6U3P - chain B; structure by X-ray diffraction, 3.00 A resolution.

Chain B:
Molecule: Acetylcholinesterase
Organism: Homo sapiens
Notes: EC 3.1.1.7
Reference sequence: P22303 (ACES_HUMAN); residues 1-547 here correspond to UniProt positions 32-578 (UniProt number = residue number + 31)
Sequence (550 residues; each row starts with the number of its first residue; numbers below 1 keep their minus sign (Gly-2 is residue -2)):
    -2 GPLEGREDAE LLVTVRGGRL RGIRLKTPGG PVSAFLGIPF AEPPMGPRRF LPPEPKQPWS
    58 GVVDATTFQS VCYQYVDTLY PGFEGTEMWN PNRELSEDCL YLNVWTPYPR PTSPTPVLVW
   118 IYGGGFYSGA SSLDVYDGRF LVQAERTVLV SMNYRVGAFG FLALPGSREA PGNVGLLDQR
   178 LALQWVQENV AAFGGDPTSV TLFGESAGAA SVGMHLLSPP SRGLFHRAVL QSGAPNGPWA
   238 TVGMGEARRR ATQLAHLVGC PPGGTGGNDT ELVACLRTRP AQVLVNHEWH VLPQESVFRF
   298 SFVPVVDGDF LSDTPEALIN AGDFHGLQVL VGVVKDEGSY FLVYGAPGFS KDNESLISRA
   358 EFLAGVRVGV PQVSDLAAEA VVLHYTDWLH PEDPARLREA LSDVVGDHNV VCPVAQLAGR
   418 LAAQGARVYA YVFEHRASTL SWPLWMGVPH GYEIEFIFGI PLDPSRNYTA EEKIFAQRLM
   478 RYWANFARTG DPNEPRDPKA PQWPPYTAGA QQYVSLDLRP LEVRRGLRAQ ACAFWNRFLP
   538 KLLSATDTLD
Disordered / not traced: -2 to 3, 544-547
Sequence notes: expression tag (-2 to 0)
Disulfides: Cys69-Cys96, Cys257-Cys272, Cys409-Cys529
What the authors report for this chain:
  - binding site for the ligand PQY: Trp86, Tyr124, Glu202, Trp286, Tyr341
  - catalytic residues: Ser203 (citing earlier work)

Summary:
The paper reports the catalytic residue Ser203; a binding site for the ligand PQY at Trp86, Tyr124 and Glu202
among others.
Chain B is Acetylcholinesterase (Homo sapiens); the structure, Binary complex of native hAChE with oxime
reactivator LG-703, was determined by X-ray diffraction (same publication as 6U34 and 6U37).
